7BXO - chains A and B of the 8 polymer chains in the assembly; structure by X-ray diffraction, 2.77 A resolution.

Chain A:
Molecule: Toxin-antitoxin system antidote Mnt family
Organism: Shewanella oneidensis (strain MR-1)
UniProtKB: Q8ECH7 (Q8ECH7_SHEON); numbering as in UniProt (aligned over 1-139)
Sequence (139 residues; numbered 1 to 139; the number before each row is that of its first residue):
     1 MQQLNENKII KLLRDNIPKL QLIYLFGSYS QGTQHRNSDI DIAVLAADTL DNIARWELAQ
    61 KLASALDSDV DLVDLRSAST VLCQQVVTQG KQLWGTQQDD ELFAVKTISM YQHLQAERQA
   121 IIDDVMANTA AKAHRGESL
Unresolved in the structure: 1-3, 128-139
Ion coordination: Mg2+ site 1: Asp39, Asp41 (together with AMP-PNP); Mg2+ site 2: Asp39, Asp41, Asp71 (together with AMP-PNP)
Residues lining bound ligands: AMP-PNP (ANP; phosphoaminophosphonic acid-adenylate ester): Phe26, Gly27, Ser28, His35, Ser38, Asp39, Asp41, Val81, Gln85
UniProt features mapped onto this chain:
  - motif: Gly27 to Asp41 (GSX(10)DXD motif)
  - binding site (Mg(2+)): Asp39, Asp41, Asp71
  - mutagenesis: Gly27 to Ser28 (No longer AMPylates HepT, reduced ability to neutralize HepT), Asp39 to Asp41 (No longer AMPylates HepT, reduced ability to neutralize HepT, still binds HepT), Gln98 to His113 (Significantly reduces antitoxin function, reduced ability to neutralize HepT, decreased ability to AMPylate HepT)
What the authors report for this chain:
  - binding site for AMP-PNP: Gly27, Ser28, Ser38, Asp39, Gln85
  - Mg2+ coordination: Asp39, Asp41, Asp71
  - mutagenesis - G27A/S28T, D39E/D41E: decreased growth with Toxin-antitoxin system toxin HepN family (chain B)

Chain B:
Molecule: Toxin-antitoxin system toxin HepN family
Organism: Shewanella oneidensis (strain MR-1)
UniProtKB: Q8ECH6 (Q8ECH6_SHEON); numbering as in UniProt (aligned over 1-133)
Sequence (133 residues; numbered 1 to 133; the number before each row is that of its first residue):
     1 MNDIIINKIA TIKRCIKRIQ QVYGDGSQFK QDFTLQDSVI LNLQRCCEAC IDIANHINRQ
    61 QQLGIPQSSR DSFTLLAQNN LITQPLSDNL KKMVGLRNIA VHDAQELNLD IVVHVVQHHL
   121 EDFEQFIDVI KAE
Unresolved in the structure: 1
Construct notes: engineered mutation Ala104 (Tyr in Q8ECH6)
UniProt features mapped onto this chain:
  - active site: Arg97, His102
  - mutagenesis: Cys15 (C15R: Loss of toxicity), His56 (H56P: Loss of toxicity), Arg70 (R70H: Loss of toxicity), Val94 (V94G: Loss of toxicity), Arg97 (R97G: Loss of toxicity), Asn98 (N98T: Loss of toxicity; when associated with C-104), His102 (H102A: Loss of toxicity), Leu107 (L107H: Loss of toxicity), His118 (H118P: Loss of toxicity)
What the authors report for this chain:
  - binding site for AMP-PNP: Asn7, Arg59, Asp103
  - mutagenesis - Y104A: decreased growth with Toxin-antitoxin system antidote Mnt family (chain A)

Interface between chain A and chain B:
Residue-residue contacts - 27 pairs, chain A then chain B:
  Gln84(A) - Ile65(B)
  Val87(A) - Arg59(B)  hydrogen bond (backbone-side chain)
  Thr88(A) - Ile65(B)
  Gln98(A) - Asp3(B)
  Asp100(A) - Arg59(B)  salt bridge
  Glu101(A) - Asn2(B)  hydrogen bond
  Glu101(A) - Ile4(B)
  Glu101(A) - His56(B)
  Glu101(A) - Gln60(B)  hydrogen bond
  Leu102(A) - Ile4(B)  hydrophobic
  Ala104(A) - Arg59(B)
  Val105(A) - Ile4(B)  hydrophobic
  Val105(A) - Asp52(B)
  Val105(A) - His56(B)
  Ile108(A) - Asn55(B)
  Ile108(A) - Arg59(B)
  Ser109(A) - Glu48(B)
  Ser109(A) - Asp52(B)
  Tyr111(A) - Gln67(B)
  Gln112(A) - Ile51(B)
  Gln112(A) - Asn55(B)  hydrogen bond
  Gln112(A) - Pro66(B)  hydrogen bond (side chain-backbone)
  Gln112(A) - Gln67(B)
  Gln112(A) - Ser68(B)  hydrogen bond (side chain-backbone)
  Gln112(A) - Ser69(B)
  His113(A) - Glu48(B)  salt bridge
  Gln115(A) - Gln67(B)
Other interface residues (no listed pair), chain B (18 interface residues in all): Lys8, Ser72, Arg97

In short:
15 residues of chain A and 18 residues of chain B are in contact; the contacts include 6 hydrogen bonds and 2
salt bridges. Among the polar pairs are Asp100(A)-Arg59(B), His113(A)-Glu48(B) and Val87(A)-Arg59(B). The
paper reports a binding site for AMP-PNP at Gly27(A), Ser28(A) and Asn7(B) among others; G27A/S28T and
D39E/D41E of chain A reduce growth with Toxin-antitoxin system toxin HepN family (chain B).
Chain A is Toxin-antitoxin system antidote Mnt family and chain B is Toxin-antitoxin system toxin HepN family,
both from Shewanella oneidensis (strain MR-1); the structure, Crystal structure of the toxin-antitoxin with
AMP-PNP, was determined by X-ray diffraction together with 6M6U, 6M6V and 6M6W from the same study.
